8I95 - chains A and B of the 6 polymer chains in the assembly; structure by electron microscopy, 2.88 A resolution.

# Chain A
Protein: Guanine nucleotide-binding protein G(o) subunit alpha
From: Homo sapiens
UniProt: P09471 (GNAO_HUMAN); residue numbers follow UniProt; this construct covers 4-55, 182-354
Sequence (250 residues; each row starts with the number of its first residue; note: 116 numbers in that range are skipped by the numbering (no residue carries them; nothing is unmodelled there); numbers below 1 keep their minus sign (Met-11 is residue -11)):
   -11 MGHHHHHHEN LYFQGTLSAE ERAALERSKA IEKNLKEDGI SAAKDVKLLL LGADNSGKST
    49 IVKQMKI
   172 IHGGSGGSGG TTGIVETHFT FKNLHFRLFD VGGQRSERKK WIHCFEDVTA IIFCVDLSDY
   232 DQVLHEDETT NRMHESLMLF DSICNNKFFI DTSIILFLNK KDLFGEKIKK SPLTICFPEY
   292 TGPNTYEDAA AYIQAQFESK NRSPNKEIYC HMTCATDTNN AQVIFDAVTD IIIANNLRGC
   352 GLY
Disordered / not traced: -11 to 5, 172-182, 231-244
Sequence notes: initiating methionine (-11); expression tag (-10 to 3); engineered mutation Asp42 (Gly in P09471), Asn43 (Glu in P09471), Asp227 (Ala in P09471), Asp230 (Gly in P09471), Ala332 (Ile in P09471), Ile335 (Val in P09471); linker (174-181)
Curated features (UniProtKB/Swiss-Prot):
  - region: Lys35 to Ala41, Ser44 to Thr48 (G1 motif), Phe197 to Arg206 (G3 motif), Ile266 to Asp273 (G4 motif), Thr324 to Thr329 (G5 motif)
  - binding site (GTP): Lys46, Ser47, Thr48, Asn270, Asp273, Cys325
  - binding site (Mg(2+)): Ser47, Thr182
  - natural variant: Gly40 (G40R: In DEE17 and NEDIM; G40W: Found in a patient with intractable early-onset epilepsy), Ser47 (S47G: In NEDIM), Gln52 (Q52P: Found in a patient with intractable early-onset epilepsy; Q52R: In DEE17), Ile172 (I172T: In NEDIM), Thr191 to Phe197 (deletion: In DEE17), Gly203 (G203R: In DEE17), Arg209 (R209C: In DEE17 and NEDIM; R209G: In NEDIM; R209H: In NEDIM; R209L: In NEDIM), Glu246 (E246G: In NEDIM; E246K: In NEDIM), Ile279 (I279N: In DEE17)
  - modified residue: Gln205 (5-glutamyl histamine), Cys351 (ADP-ribosylcysteine)
  - lipidation: Cys351 (S-palmitoyl cysteine)
  - mutagenesis: Cys351 (C351A: Strong loss of binding to ADGRG3)

# Chain B
Protein: Guanine nucleotide-binding protein G(I)/G(S)/G(T) subunit beta-1
From: Homo sapiens
UniProt: P62873 (GBB1_HUMAN); residues 2-340 here = UniProt positions 2-340
Sequence (350 residues; numbered -9 to 340; the number before each row is that of its first residue; numbers below 1 keep their minus sign (Met-9 is residue -9)):
    -9 MHHHHHHGSS GSELDQLRQE AEQLKNQIRD ARKACADATL SQITNNIDPV GRIQMRTRRT
    51 LRGHLAKIYA MHWGTDSRLL VSASQDGKLI IWDSYTTNKV HAIPLRSSWV MTCAYAPSGN
   111 YVACGGLDNI CSIYNLKTRE GNVRVSRELA GHTGYLSCCR FLDDNQIVTS SGDTTCALWD
   171 IETGQQTTTF TGHTGDVMSL SLAPDTRLFV SGACDASAKL WDVREGMCRQ TFTGHESDIN
   231 AICFFPNGNA FATGSDDATC RLFDLRADQE LMTYSHDNII CGITSVSFSK SGRLLLAGYD
   291 DFNCNVWDAL KADRAGVLAG HDNRVSCLGV TDDGMAVATG SWDSFLKIWN
Disordered / not traced: -9 to 2
Sequence notes: initiating methionine (-9); expression tag (-8 to 1)
Curated features (UniProtKB/Swiss-Prot):
  - modified residue: Ser2 (N-acetylserine), His266 (Phosphohistidine)
  - natural variant: Leu30 (L30F: In MRD42; uncertain significance), Arg52 (R52G: In MRD42), Gly64 (G64V: In MRD42), Asp76 (D76E: In MRD42; D76G: In MRD42), Gly77 (G77S: In MRD42), Lys78 (K78R: In MRD42), Ile80 (I80N: In MRD42; I80T: In MRD42), His91 (H91R: In MRD42; uncertain significance), Ala92 (A92T: In MRD42), Pro94 (P94S: In MRD42), Leu95 (L95P: In MRD42), Arg96 (R96L: In MRD42), 5 further natural variant entries in UniProt

# Interface between chain A and chain B
Contacting residue pairs (45):
  Leu13(A) - Asn88(B)
  Arg15(A) - Val90(B)  hydrogen bond (side chain-backbone)
  Arg15(A) - His91(B)
  Ser16(A) - Asn88(B)
  Ser16(A) - Lys89(B)  hydrogen bond (side chain-backbone)
  Ile19(A) - Lys89(B)
  Glu20(A) - Lys89(B)
  Leu23(A) - Gly53(B)
  Leu23(A) - Leu55(B)
  Leu23(A) - Lys78(B)
  Leu23(A) - Lys89(B)
  Asp26(A) - Lys78(B)  salt bridge
  Gly27(A) - Leu55(B)
  Thr183(A) - Asn119(B)
  Gly184(A) - Leu117(B)
  Gly184(A) - Asn119(B)
  Ile185(A) - Trp99(B)
  Ile185(A) - Leu117(B)
  Phe200(A) - Trp99(B)  hydrophobic
  Gln205(A) - Leu117(B)  hydrogen bond (side chain-backbone)
  Gln205(A) - Asn119(B)  hydrogen bond
  Gln205(A) - Tyr145(B)  hydrogen bond (side chain-backbone)
  Ser207(A) - Tyr145(B)
  Ser207(A) - Gly162(B)
  Ser207(A) - Asp186(B)
  Glu208(A) - Asp186(B)
  Glu208(A) - Cys204(B)  hydrogen bond
  Lys210(A) - Asp228(B)
  Lys211(A) - Tyr145(B)
  Lys211(A) - Cys204(B)
  Lys211(A) - Asp228(B)
  Lys211(A) - Asn230(B)  hydrogen bond
  Trp212(A) - Leu117(B)  hydrophobic
  Trp212(A) - Tyr145(B)
  His214(A) - Lys57(B)  hydrogen bond (backbone-side chain)
  His214(A) - Tyr59(B)  hydrogen bond
  His214(A) - Trp332(B)
  Cys215(A) - Tyr59(B)
  Cys215(A) - Gln75(B)  hydrogen bond
  Cys215(A) - Trp99(B)
  Cys215(A) - Met101(B)  hydrophobic
  Phe216(A) - Trp99(B)  hydrophobic
  Phe216(A) - Leu117(B)  hydrophobic
  Glu217(A) - Lys57(B)  salt bridge
  Phe259(A) - Trp332(B)  hydrophobic
Interface residues without a listed pair, chain A (26 interface residues in all): Ala12, Lys24, Arg198
Interface residues without a listed pair, chain B (25 interface residues in all): Ala92, Ser98, Asp118, Gly144

# In short
Chain A and chain B form an interface of 26 and 25 residues respectively; the contacts include 10 hydrogen
bonds and 2 salt bridges. Polar pairs include Asp26(A)-Lys78(B), Glu217(A)-Lys57(B) and Arg15(A)-Val90(B).
Chain A is Guanine nucleotide-binding protein G(o) subunit alpha and chain B is Guanine nucleotide-binding
protein G(I)/G(S)/G(T) subunit beta-1, both from Homo sapiens; the structure, Structure of EP54-C3aR-Go
complex, was determined by electron microscopy together with 8HPT, 8HQC, 8I97, 8I9A, 8I9L, 8I9S and 3 further
entries from the same study.
